PDB entry 8ZBY | electron microscopy, 3.67 A resolution | chains A and B of the 9 polymer chains in the assembly

== Chain A (and B) ==
Name: Spike glycoprotein
From: Severe acute respiratory syndrome coronavirus 2
Notes: chain B of this document is another copy of the same molecule, construct and numbering; everything in this record applies to it too
UniProtKB: P0DTC2 (SPIKE_SARS2); aligned to UniProt positions 14-1211 over residues 14-1211
Amino-acid sequence (1240 residues; numbered 14 to 1260 plus 6 insertion-coded residues; 13 numbers in that range are skipped by the numbering (no residue carries them; nothing is unmodelled there); the number before each row is that of its first residue; a row labelled like 210A-210F holds insertion residues (210A, then the next letters in order)):
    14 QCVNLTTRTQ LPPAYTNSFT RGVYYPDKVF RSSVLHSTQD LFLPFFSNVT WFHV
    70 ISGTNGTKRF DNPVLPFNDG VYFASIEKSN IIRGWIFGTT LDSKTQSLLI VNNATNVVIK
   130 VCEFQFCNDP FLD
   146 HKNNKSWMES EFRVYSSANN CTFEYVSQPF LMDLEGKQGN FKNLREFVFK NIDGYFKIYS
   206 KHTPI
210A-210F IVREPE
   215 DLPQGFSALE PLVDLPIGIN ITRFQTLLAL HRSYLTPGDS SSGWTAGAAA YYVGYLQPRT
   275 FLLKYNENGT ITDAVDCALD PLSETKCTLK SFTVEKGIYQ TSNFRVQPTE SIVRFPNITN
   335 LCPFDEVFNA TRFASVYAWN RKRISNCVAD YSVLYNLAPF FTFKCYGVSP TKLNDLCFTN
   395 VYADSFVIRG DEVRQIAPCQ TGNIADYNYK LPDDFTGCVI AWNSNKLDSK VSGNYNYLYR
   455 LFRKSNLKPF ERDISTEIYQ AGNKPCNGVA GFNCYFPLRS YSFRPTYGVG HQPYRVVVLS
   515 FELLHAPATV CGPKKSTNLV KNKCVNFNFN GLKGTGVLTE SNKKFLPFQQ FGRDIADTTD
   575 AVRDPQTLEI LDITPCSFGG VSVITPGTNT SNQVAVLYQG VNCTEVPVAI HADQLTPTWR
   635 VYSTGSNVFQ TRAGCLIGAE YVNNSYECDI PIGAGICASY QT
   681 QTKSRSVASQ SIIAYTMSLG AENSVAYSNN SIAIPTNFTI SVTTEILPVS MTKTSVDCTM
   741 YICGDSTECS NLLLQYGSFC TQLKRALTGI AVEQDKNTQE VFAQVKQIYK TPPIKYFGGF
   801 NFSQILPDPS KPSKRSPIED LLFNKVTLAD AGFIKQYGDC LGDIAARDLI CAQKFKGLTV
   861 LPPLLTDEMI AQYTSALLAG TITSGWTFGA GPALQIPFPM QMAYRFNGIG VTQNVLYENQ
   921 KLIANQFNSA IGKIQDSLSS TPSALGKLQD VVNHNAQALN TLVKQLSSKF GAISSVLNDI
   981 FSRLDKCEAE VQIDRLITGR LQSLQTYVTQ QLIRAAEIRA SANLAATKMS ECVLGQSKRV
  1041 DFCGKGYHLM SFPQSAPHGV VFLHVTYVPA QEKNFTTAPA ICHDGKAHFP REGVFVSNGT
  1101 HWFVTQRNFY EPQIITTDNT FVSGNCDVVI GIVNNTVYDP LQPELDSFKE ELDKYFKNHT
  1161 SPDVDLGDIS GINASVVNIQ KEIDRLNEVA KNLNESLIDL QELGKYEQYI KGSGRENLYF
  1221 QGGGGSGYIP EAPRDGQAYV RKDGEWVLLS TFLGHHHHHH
Disordered / not traced: 14-26, 70-79, 146-152, 173-185, 210A-210F, 246-262, 621-640, 681-688, 828-848, 1146-1260
Sequence notes: variant Val67 (Ala in P0DTC2), Ile95 (Thr in P0DTC2), Asp142 (Tyr145 in P0DTC2), Arg210C (Asn211 in P0DTC2), Glu210D (Leu212 in P0DTC2), Pro210E (Val213 in P0DTC2), Glu210F (Arg214 in P0DTC2), Asp339 (Gly in P0DTC2), Leu371 (Ser in P0DTC2), Pro373 (Ser in P0DTC2), Phe375 (Ser in P0DTC2), Asn417 (Lys in P0DTC2), Lys440 (Asn in P0DTC2), Ser446 (Gly in P0DTC2), Asn477 (Ser in P0DTC2), Lys478 (Thr in P0DTC2), Ala484 (Glu in P0DTC2), Arg493 (Gln in P0DTC2), Ser496 (Gly in P0DTC2), Arg498 (Gln in P0DTC2), Tyr501 (Asn in P0DTC2), His505 (Tyr in P0DTC2), Lys547 (Thr in P0DTC2), Gly614 (Asp in P0DTC2), Tyr655 (His in P0DTC2), Lys683 (Asn679 in P0DTC2), Lys764 (Asn in P0DTC2), Tyr796 (Asp in P0DTC2), Lys856 (Asn in P0DTC2), His954 (Gln in P0DTC2), Lys969 (Asn in P0DTC2), Phe981 (Leu in P0DTC2); insertion (210A-210B); engineered mutation Cys413 (Gly in P0DTC2), Pro817 (Phe in P0DTC2), Pro892 (Ala in P0DTC2), Pro899 (Ala in P0DTC2), Pro942 (Ala in P0DTC2), Cys987 (Val in P0DTC2); expression tag (1212-1260)
Disulfides: Cys131-Cys166, Cys291-Cys301, Cys336-Cys361, Cys379-Cys432, Cys391-Cys525, Cys480-Cys488, Cys617-Cys649, Cys662-Cys671, Cys738-Cys760, Cys743-Cys749, Cys1032-Cys1043, Cys1082-Cys1126
Glycans and other covalent adducts: N-acetylglucosamine (NAG) linked to Asn61, Asn234, Asn282, Asn331, Asn343, Asn616, Asn709, Asn717, Asn801, Asn1074, Asn1098, Asn1134
Curated features (UniProtKB/Swiss-Prot):
  - region: Asn280 to Cys301 (Putative superantigen), Arg403 to Asp405 (Integrin-binding motif), Asn448 to Phe456 (Immunodominant HLA epitope recognized by the CD8+), Ser816 to Tyr837 (Fusion peptide 1), Lys835 to Phe855 (Fusion peptide 2), Asp1163 to Glu1202 (Heptad repeat 2)
  - site (Cleavage): Arg685, Ser686, Arg815, Ser816
  - glycosylation: Asn17 (N-linked (GlcNAc...) (complex) asparagine), Asn61 (N-linked (GlcNAc...) (hybrid) asparagine), Asn74 (N-linked (GlcNAc...) (complex) asparagine), Asn122 (N-linked (GlcNAc...) (hybrid) asparagine), Asn149 (N-linked (GlcNAc...) (complex) asparagine), Asn165 (N-linked (GlcNAc...) (complex) asparagine), Asn234 (N-linked (GlcNAc...) (high mannose) asparagine), Asn282 (N-linked (GlcNAc...) (complex) asparagine), Thr323 (O-linked (GalNAc) threonine), Ser325 (O-linked (HexNAc...) serine), Asn331 (N-linked (GlcNAc...) (complex) asparagine), Asn343 (N-linked (GlcNAc...) (complex) asparagine), Asn603 (N-linked (GlcNAc...) (hybrid) asparagine), Asn616 (N-linked (GlcNAc...) (complex) asparagine), Asn657 (N-linked (GlcNAc...) (complex) asparagine), Thr676 (O-linked (GlcNAc...) threonine), Asn709 (N-linked (GlcNAc...) (high mannose) asparagine), Asn717 (N-linked (GlcNAc...) (hybrid) asparagine), Asn801 (N-linked (GlcNAc...) (hybrid) asparagine), Asn1074 (N-linked (GlcNAc...) (hybrid) asparagine) and 5 more in UniProt

== Chain A / chain B interface ==
Contacting residue pairs (162; chain A residue first):
  Asn317(A) - Asp737(B)  hydrogen bond
  Asn317(A) - Lys764(B)
  Arg319(A) - Asp737(B)  salt bridge
  Arg357(A) - Pro230(B)
  Gly381(A) - Leu984(B)
  Ser383(A) - Arg983(B)  hydrogen bond (backbone-backbone)
  Ser383(A) - Asp985(B)
  Lys386(A) - Phe981(B)
  Lys386(A) - Ser982(B)
  Lys386(A) - Arg983(B)
  Lys386(A) - Leu984(B)
  Lys386(A) - Asp985(B)  salt bridge
  Leu390(A) - Ser982(B)
  Leu390(A) - Arg983(B)
  Arg403(A) - Pro373(B)
  Asp405(A) - Pro373(B)
  Asp405(A) - Phe374(B)
  Asp405(A) - Phe375(B)
  Arg408(A) - Phe374(B)
  Arg408(A) - Phe375(B)
  Arg408(A) - Thr376(B)
  Arg408(A) - Phe377(B)
  Thr415(A) - Thr385(B)
  Thr430(A) - Arg983(B)
  Tyr501(A) - Lys440(B)
  Val503(A) - Val503(B)  hydrophobic
  His505(A) - Pro373(B)
  Leu517(A) - Arg983(B)
  Gly545(A) - Ser982(B)
  Lys547(A) - Asn978(B)  hydrogen bond (backbone-side chain)
  Gly548(A) - Asn978(B)
  Thr549(A) - Asp745(B)
  Lys558(A) - Phe43(B)
  Lys558(A) - Glu281(B)  hydrogen bond (side chain-backbone)
  Lys558(A) - Asn282(B)  hydrogen bond
  Phe559(A) - Phe43(B)  hydrophobic
  Leu560(A) - Tyr38(B)
  Leu560(A) - Glu224(B)
  Phe562(A) - Tyr38(B)  hydrophobic
  Phe562(A) - Lys41(B)
  Phe562(A) - Glu224(B)
  Phe562(A) - Pro225(B)
  Gln563(A) - Lys41(B)
  Gln563(A) - Val42(B)  hydrogen bond (side chain-backbone)
  Gln563(A) - Phe43(B)
  Gln564(A) - Lys41(B)  hydrogen bond (backbone-backbone)
  Phe565(A) - Lys41(B)
  Phe565(A) - Val42(B)
  Gly566(A) - Phe43(B)
  Arg567(A) - Val42(B)
  Arg567(A) - Phe43(B)  hydrogen bond (backbone-backbone)
  Ile569(A) - Val47(B)  hydrophobic
  Ile569(A) - Val963(B)  hydrophobic
  Ile569(A) - Ser967(B)
  Ala570(A) - Lys856(B)
  Ala570(A) - Leu966(B)
  Asp571(A) - Ser967(B)
  Asp571(A) - Ser975(B)  hydrogen bond
  Thr572(A) - Lys856(B)  hydrogen bond
  Pro589(A) - Phe855(B)  hydrophobic
  Phe592(A) - Met740(B)  hydrophobic
  Phe592(A) - Lys854(B)
  Phe592(A) - Phe855(B)
  Gln613(A) - Leu861(B)
  Arg646(A) - Thr866(B)
  Ala647(A) - Pro862(B)  hydrophobic
  Pro665(A) - Leu864(B)  hydrophobic
  Gly667(A) - Leu864(B)
  Ala668(A) - Pro863(B)  hydrogen bond (backbone-backbone)
  Ala668(A) - Leu864(B)  hydrogen bond (backbone-backbone)
  Ala668(A) - Thr866(B)
  Gly669(A) - Leu864(B)  hydrogen bond (backbone-backbone)
  Gly669(A) - Met869(B)
  Met697(A) - Leu864(B)  hydrophobic
  Met697(A) - Leu865(B)  hydrophobic
  Met697(A) - Met869(B)  hydrophobic
  Leu699(A) - Ile788(B)
  Leu699(A) - Met869(B)  hydrophobic
  Leu699(A) - Gln872(B)
  Leu699(A) - Tyr873(B)
  Gly700(A) - Lys786(B)
  Gly700(A) - Ile788(B)
  Ala701(A) - Lys786(B)
  Ala701(A) - Gln787(B)
  Ala701(A) - Ile788(B)  hydrogen bond (backbone-backbone)
  Asn703(A) - Gln787(B)  hydrogen bond
  Asn703(A) - Ile788(B)  hydrogen bond (backbone-backbone)
  Asn703(A) - Tyr789(B)
  Asn703(A) - Lys790(B)
  Val705(A) - Tyr789(B)  hydrophobic
  Val705(A) - Gln895(B)
  Ala706(A) - Gln895(B)
  Tyr707(A) - Pro792(B)  hydrophobic
  Tyr707(A) - Tyr796(B)
  Tyr707(A) - Phe797(B)
  Tyr707(A) - Ile896(B)
  Tyr707(A) - Pro897(B)
  Tyr707(A) - Phe898(B)  hydrogen bond (side chain-backbone)
  Ser708(A) - Pro897(B)
  Asn709(A) - Tyr796(B)
  Asn709(A) - Pro897(B)
  Ser711(A) - Pro897(B)
  Ile712(A) - Gln895(B)
  Ala713(A) - Leu894(B)
  Ala713(A) - Gln895(B)
  Pro715(A) - Leu894(B)
  Gln957(A) - Arg765(B)
  Thr961(A) - Arg765(B)
  Gln965(A) - Phe759(B)
  Ser968(A) - Gln755(B)  hydrogen bond (side chain-backbone)
  Ser968(A) - Tyr756(B)
  Ser968(A) - Gly757(B)
  Lys969(A) - Gln755(B)
  Phe970(A) - Tyr756(B)
  Phe970(A) - Phe759(B)  hydrophobic
  Gly971(A) - Gln755(B)
  Ala972(A) - Gln755(B)
  Asp985(A) - Cys413(B)  hydrogen bond
  Lys986(A) - Asp427(B)  salt bridge
  Cys987(A) - Cys413(B)  hydrophobic
  Arg995(A) - Val991(B)
  Arg995(A) - Asp994(B)  salt bridge
  Gln1002(A) - Gln1002(B)  hydrogen bond
  Ser1003(A) - Phe759(B)
  Thr1006(A) - Gln1005(B)  hydrogen bond
  Thr1009(A) - Thr1009(B)
  Ile1013(A) - Leu1012(B)  hydrophobic
  Ala1020(A) - Arg1019(B)
  Arg1039(A) - Glu1031(B)  salt bridge
  Arg1039(A) - Arg1039(B)
  Val1040(A) - Ser1030(B)
  Val1040(A) - Glu1031(B)
  Val1040(A) - Leu1034(B)
  Val1040(A) - Gly1035(B)
  Asp1041(A) - Gly889(B)
  Asp1041(A) - Leu1034(B)
  Phe1042(A) - Glu1031(B)
  Lys1045(A) - Gly889(B)  hydrogen bond (side chain-backbone)
  Lys1045(A) - Ala890(B)
  Gly1046(A) - Ala890(B)
  Tyr1047(A) - Trp886(B)
  Tyr1047(A) - Ala890(B)  hydrophobic
  Pro1069(A) - Pro892(B)
  Glu1072(A) - Pro892(B)
  Glu1072(A) - Leu894(B)
  Asn1074(A) - Gln895(B)  hydrogen bond
  Thr1077(A) - Met900(B)
  Pro1079(A) - Tyr917(B)
  Phe1089(A) - Asn914(B)
  Phe1089(A) - Tyr917(B)  hydrophobic
  Pro1090(A) - Gln913(B)
  Val1094(A) - Met900(B)  hydrophobic
  Val1094(A) - Tyr904(B)
  Arg1107(A) - Tyr904(B)
  Arg1107(A) - Asn907(B)
  Phe1121(A) - Thr912(B)
  Phe1121(A) - Asn914(B)
  Ser1123(A) - Asn914(B)  hydrogen bond
  Ser1123(A) - Glu1111(B)
  Val1128(A) - Tyr917(B)
  Val1128(A) - Glu918(B)
  Leu1141(A) - Leu1141(B)  hydrophobic
Other interface residues (no listed pair), chain A (113 interface residues in all): Gln314, Val382, Thr385, Cys413, Gly416, His519, Asp568, Thr588, Ile666, Ile670, Glu702, Asn710, Gln1010, Glu1017, Val1068, Ala1078, Arg1091, Val1129, Ile1130
Other interface residues (no listed pair), chain B (105 interface residues in all): Arg44, Gly283, Tyr369, Pro384, Thr739, Gln762, Ala766, Gly857, Thr883, Phe888, Ala893, Gln920, Lys964, Glu988, Thr1027

== Summary ==
113 residues of chain A and 105 residues of chain B are in contact; the contacts include 24 hydrogen bonds and
5 salt bridges. Polar contacts include Arg319(A)-Asp737(B), Lys386(A)-Asp985(B) and Lys986(A)-Asp427(B).
Covalently linked N-acetylglucosamine: at Asn61(A), Asn234(A), Asn282(A), Asn331(A), Asn343(A) and Asn616(A)
and 6 more.
Both chains are Spike glycoprotein (Severe acute respiratory syndrome coronavirus 2). Entry 8ZBY (SARS-CoV-2
Omicron BA.1 spike trimer (x2-4P) in complex with 3 D1F6 Fabs (0 RBD up)) was determined by electron
microscopy (same publication as 8ZBZ, 8ZC0, 8ZC1, 8ZC2, 8ZC3, 8ZC4, 8ZC5 and 8ZC6).
